4TQU - chains M and S of the 5 polymer chains in the assembly; structure by X-ray diffraction, 3.20 A resolution.

[Chain M]
Protein: AlgM1
Organism: Sphingomonas sp
Reference sequence: Q9KWT8 (Q9KWT8_SPHSX); numbering as in UniProt (aligned over 25-324)
Sequence (301 residues; numbered 24 to 324; the number before each row is that of its first residue):
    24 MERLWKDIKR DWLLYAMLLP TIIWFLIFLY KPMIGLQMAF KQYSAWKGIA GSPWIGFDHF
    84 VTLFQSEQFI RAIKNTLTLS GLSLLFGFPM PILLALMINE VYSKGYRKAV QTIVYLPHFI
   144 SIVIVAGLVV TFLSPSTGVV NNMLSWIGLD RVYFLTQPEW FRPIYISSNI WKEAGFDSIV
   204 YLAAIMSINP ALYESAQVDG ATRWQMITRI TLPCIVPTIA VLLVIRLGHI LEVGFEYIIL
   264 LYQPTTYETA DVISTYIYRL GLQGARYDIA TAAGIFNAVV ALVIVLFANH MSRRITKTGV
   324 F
Unresolved in the structure: 24, 64-75, 321-324
Construct notes: expression tag (24)
From the paper describing this entry:
  - mutagenesis - H141A, K195A, E196A, R249A: decreased catalytic activity
  - mutagenesis - E196A/E259A, E259A: unchanged catalytic activity
  - mutagenesis - D200A, H252A: increased catalytic activity

[Chain S]
Protein: AlgS
Organism: Sphingomonas sp
Reference sequence: Q9KWT9 (Q9KWT9_SPHSX); numbering as in UniProt (aligned over 1-363)
Sequence (363 residues; numbered 1 to 363; the number before each row is that of its first residue):
     1 MVASVSIQNV VKRYDKTTVV HGVSLDIEPG EFVVLVGPSG CGKSTTLRMV AGLEEISGGT
    61 IRIDGRVIND LAPKDRDVAM VFQNYALYPH LNVRDNISFG LRLKRTKKSV IDAAVKTAAD
   121 ILGLQPLLER KPSDLSGGQR QRVAMGRAIV RDPKVFLFDQ PLSNLDAKLR TQMRAEIKRL
   181 HQRLGTTVIY VTHDQVEAMT LADRIVVMRD GLIEQIGKPM DLFLHPANTF VASFIGSPPM
   241 NLMPARIAVD STQHVELNGG NRISLLPRAG THLAPGQEVV FGIRPEDVTL DGVEGSERAQ
   301 IKATVDIVEP LGSESILHAT VGDHSLVVKV GGLNEVHPGD PVTLHVDLTR VHLFDAQSQA
   361 SIY
Construct notes: engineered mutation Gln160 (Glu in Q9KWT9)
From the paper describing this entry:
  - mutagenesis - E160Q: decreased catalytic activity

[Interface between chain M and chain S]
Residue-residue contacts (35; chain M residue first):
  Asn212(M) - Asn84(S)  hydrogen bond (side chain-backbone)
  Asn212(M) - Tyr85(S)
  Ala214(M) - Asn84(S)
  Leu215(M) - Tyr85(S)
  Leu215(M) - Ala86(S)
  Leu215(M) - Leu87(S)
  Leu215(M) - Tyr88(S)  hydrogen bond (backbone-side chain)
  Glu217(M) - Arg48(S)  salt bridge
  Glu217(M) - Leu53(S)
  Glu217(M) - Phe82(S)
  Ser218(M) - Phe82(S)
  Ser218(M) - Ala86(S)
  Ser218(M) - Tyr88(S)
  Ser218(M) - Arg147(S)  hydrogen bond
  Ala219(M) - Tyr88(S)
  Ala219(M) - Phe99(S)  hydrophobic
  Gln220(M) - Leu53(S)
  Gln220(M) - Pro73(S)
  Val221(M) - Pro73(S)
  Val221(M) - Lys74(S)
  Val221(M) - Val78(S)
  Val221(M) - Arg151(S)  hydrogen bond (backbone-side chain)
  Asp222(M) - Gly100(S)
  Asp222(M) - Leu103(S)
  Asp222(M) - Arg147(S)  salt bridge
  Gly223(M) - Lys74(S)
  Gly223(M) - Leu103(S)
  Ala224(M) - Leu103(S)
  Gln228(M) - Leu103(S)  hydrogen bond (side chain-backbone)
  Arg232(M) - His90(S)  hydrogen bond (backbone-side chain)
  Arg232(M) - Arg102(S)  hydrogen bond (side chain-backbone)
  Arg232(M) - Arg105(S)
  Ile233(M) - Tyr88(S)  hydrophobic
  Pro236(M) - His90(S)
  Cys237(M) - Pro89(S)
Interface residues without a listed pair, chain M (17 interface residues in all): Lys320
Interface residues without a listed pair, chain S (22 interface residues in all): Ala79, Met80
The authors on this interface:
  - interface residues, chain M: Glu217(M)

[In short]
The interface between chain M and chain S involves 17 residues on one side and 22 on the other, with 7
hydrogen bonds and 2 salt bridges. Polar pairs include Glu217(M)-Arg48(S), Asp222(M)-Arg147(S) and
Asn212(M)-Asn84(S). From the paper: H141A, K195A and E196A of chain M, among others, reduce catalytic
activity; the interface residue Glu217(M); 9 substitutions were tested in all.
Here chain M is AlgM1 and chain S is AlgS, both from Sphingomonas sp. Entry 4TQU (Crystal structure of a
bacterial ABC transporter involved in the import of the acidic polysaccharide alginate) was determined by
X-ray diffraction together with 4TQV from the same study.
